Entry 6PPB (electron microscopy, 4.30 A resolution (low resolution: residue-level contacts below are approximate; hydrogen-bond / salt-bridge calls are withheld)); this record covers chains W and c of the 19 polymer chains in the assembly.

# Chain W
Molecule: Major capsid protein
Source organism: Human herpesvirus 8
Reference sequence: Q2HRA7 (MCP_HHV8P); numbering as in UniProt (aligned over 1-1376)
Sequence (1376 residues; each row starts with the number of its first residue):
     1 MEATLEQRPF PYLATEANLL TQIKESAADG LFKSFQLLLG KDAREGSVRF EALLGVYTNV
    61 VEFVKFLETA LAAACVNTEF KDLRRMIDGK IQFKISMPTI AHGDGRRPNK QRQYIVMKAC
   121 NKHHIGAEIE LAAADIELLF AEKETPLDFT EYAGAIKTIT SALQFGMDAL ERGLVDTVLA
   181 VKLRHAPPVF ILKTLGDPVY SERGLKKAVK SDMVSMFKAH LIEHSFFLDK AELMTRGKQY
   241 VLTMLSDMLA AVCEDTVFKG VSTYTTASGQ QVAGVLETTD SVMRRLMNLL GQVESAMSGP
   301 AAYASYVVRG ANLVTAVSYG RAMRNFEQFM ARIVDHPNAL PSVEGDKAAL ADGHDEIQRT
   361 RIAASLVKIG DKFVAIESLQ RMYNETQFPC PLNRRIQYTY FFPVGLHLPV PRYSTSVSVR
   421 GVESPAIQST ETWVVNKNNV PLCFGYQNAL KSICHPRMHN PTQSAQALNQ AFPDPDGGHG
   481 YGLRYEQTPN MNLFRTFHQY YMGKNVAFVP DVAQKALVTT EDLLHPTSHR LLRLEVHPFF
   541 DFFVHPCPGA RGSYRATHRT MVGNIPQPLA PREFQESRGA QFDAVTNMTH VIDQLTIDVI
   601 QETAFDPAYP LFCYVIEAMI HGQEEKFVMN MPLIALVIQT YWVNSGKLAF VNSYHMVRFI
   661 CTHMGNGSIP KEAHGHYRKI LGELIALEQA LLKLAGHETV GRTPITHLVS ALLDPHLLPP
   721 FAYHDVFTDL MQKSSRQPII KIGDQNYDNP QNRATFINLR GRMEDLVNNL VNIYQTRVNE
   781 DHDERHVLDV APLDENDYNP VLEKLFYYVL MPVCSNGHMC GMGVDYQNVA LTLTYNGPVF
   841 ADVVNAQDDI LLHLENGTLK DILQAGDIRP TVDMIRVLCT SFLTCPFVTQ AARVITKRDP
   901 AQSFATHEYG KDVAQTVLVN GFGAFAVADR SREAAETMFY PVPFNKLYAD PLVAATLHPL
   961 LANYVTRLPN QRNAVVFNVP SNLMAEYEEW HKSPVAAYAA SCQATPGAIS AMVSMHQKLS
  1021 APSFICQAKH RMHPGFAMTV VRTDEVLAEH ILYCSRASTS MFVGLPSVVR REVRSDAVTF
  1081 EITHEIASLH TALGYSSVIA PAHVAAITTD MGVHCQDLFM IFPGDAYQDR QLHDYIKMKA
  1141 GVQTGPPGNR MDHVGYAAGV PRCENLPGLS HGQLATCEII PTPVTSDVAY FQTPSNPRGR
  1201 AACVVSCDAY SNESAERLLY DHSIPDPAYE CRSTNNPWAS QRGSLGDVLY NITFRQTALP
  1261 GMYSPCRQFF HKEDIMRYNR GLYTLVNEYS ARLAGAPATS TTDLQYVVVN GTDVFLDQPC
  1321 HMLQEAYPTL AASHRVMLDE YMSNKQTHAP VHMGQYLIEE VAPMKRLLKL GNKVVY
Unresolved in the structure: 1142-1163
Sequence notes: conflict Pro-1146 (Ser in Q2HRA7), Ala-1157 (Thr in Q2HRA7)

# Chain c
Molecule: Triplex capsid protein 2
Source organism: Human herpesvirus 8
Reference sequence: Q98832 (Q98832_HHV8); numbering as in UniProt (aligned over 1-305)
Sequence (305 residues; row label = number of the first residue in the row):
     1 MALDKSIVVN LTSRLFADEL AALQSKIGSV LPLGDCHRLQ NIQALGLGCV CSRETSPDYI
    61 QIMQYLSKCT LAVLEEVRPD SLRLTRMDPS DNLQIKNVYA PFFQWDSNTQ LAVLPPLFSR
   121 KDSTIVLESN GFDIVFPMVV PQQLGHAILQ QLLVYHIYSK ISAGAPGDVN MAELDLYTTN
   181 VSFMGRTYRL DVDNTDPRTA LRVLDDLSMY LCILSALVPR GCLRLLTALV RHDRHPLTEV
   241 FEGVVPDEVT RIDLDQLSVP DDITRMRVMF SYLQSLSSIF NLGPRLHVYA YSAETLAASC
   301 WYSPR
Unresolved in the structure: 1, 164-173
Sequence notes: conflict Leu-11 (Phe in Q98832), Leu-117 (Phe in Q98832), Ile-134 (Pro in Q98832), Gly-167 (Asp in Q98832)

# Interface between chain W and chain c
Residue-residue contacts (21):
  Arg-84(W) with Arg-78(c)
  Ile-87(W) with Pro-79(c)
  Asp-88(W) with Arg-14(c); Pro-79(c)
  Ala-119(W) with Arg-14(c)
  Cys-120(W) with Arg-14(c)
  Lys-122(W) with Asp-80(c)
  His-124(W) with Leu-39(c)
  Val-1069(W) with Asp-4(c); Arg-38(c)
  Arg-1070(W) with Ala-2(c); Asp-4(c)
  Arg-1071(W) with Leu-3(c); Asp-4(c); Ser-6(c); His-37(c); Arg-38(c)
  Glu-1072(W) with Leu-3(c); Cys-36(c)
  Thr-1083(W) with Arg-38(c)
  Arg-1255(W) with Glu-54(c)
Other interface residues (no listed pair), chain W (19 interface residues in all): Ile-125, Glu-128, Val-1073, Glu-1081, Phe-1254, Thr-1312
Other interface residues (no listed pair), chain c (17 interface residues in all): Val-8, Asn-10, Asn-41, Ser-81

# In short
The interface between chain W and chain c involves 19 residues on one side and 17 on the other.
Here chain W is Major capsid protein and chain c is Triplex capsid protein 2, both from Human herpesvirus 8.
Entry 6PPB (Kaposi's sarcoma-associated herpesvirus (KSHV), C5 portal vertex structure) was determined by
electron microscopy, deposited together with 6PPD, 6PPH and 6PPI.
